Entry 6XBC (X-ray diffraction, 2.86 A resolution); this record covers chains B and D of the 4 polymer chains in the assembly.

# Chain B (and D)
Protein: Monooxigenase
From: Streptomyces sviceus ATCC 29083
Notes: chain D of this document is another copy of the same molecule, construct and numbering; everything in this record applies to it too
UniProt: B5HNG5 (B5HNG5_9ACTN); numbering as in UniProt (aligned over 1-425)
Sequence (425 residues; each row starts with the number of its first residue):
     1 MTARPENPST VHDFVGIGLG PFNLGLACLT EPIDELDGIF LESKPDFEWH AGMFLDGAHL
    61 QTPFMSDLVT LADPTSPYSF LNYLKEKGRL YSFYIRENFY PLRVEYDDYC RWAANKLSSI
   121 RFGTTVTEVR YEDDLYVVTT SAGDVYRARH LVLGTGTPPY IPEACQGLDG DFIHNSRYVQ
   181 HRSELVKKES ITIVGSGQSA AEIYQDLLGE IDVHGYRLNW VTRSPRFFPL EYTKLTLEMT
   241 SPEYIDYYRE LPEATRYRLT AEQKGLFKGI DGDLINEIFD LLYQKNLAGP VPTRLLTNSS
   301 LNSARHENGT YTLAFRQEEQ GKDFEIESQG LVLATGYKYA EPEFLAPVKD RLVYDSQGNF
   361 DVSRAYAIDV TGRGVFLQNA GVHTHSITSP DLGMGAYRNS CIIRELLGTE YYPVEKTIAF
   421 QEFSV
Unresolved in the structure: 1-9 (chain D: 1-11)
Ligand contacts: FAD (flavin-adenine dinucleotide): Ile17, Gly18, Leu19, Gly20, Pro21, Phe22, Asn23, Leu41, Glu42, Ser43, Lys44, Trp49, His50, Met53, Leu60, Gln61, Thr62, Arg103, Thr124, Thr125, Val126, Gly154, Thr155, Gly156, Thr157, Ser199, Tyr337, Phe344, Asn379, Pro390, Asp391, Leu392, Gly393
Reported in the primary citation:
  - binding site for flavin-adenine dinucleotide: Glu42, Ser43, Lys44, Trp49, His50, Gln61, Pro390, Leu392
  - specificity-determining residues: Leu237, Phe267, Asp391 (proposed by the authors, not directly observed)

# Chain B / chain D interface
Pairs across the interface (63; chain B residue first):
  Thr62(B) - Tyr94(D)
  Pro63(B) - Tyr94(D)
  Phe64(B) - Phe64(D)  hydrophobic
  Met65(B) - Tyr94(D)  hydrophobic
  Ser66(B) - Tyr94(D)
  Thr70(B) - Leu81(D)
  Thr70(B) - Leu90(D)
  Leu71(B) - Lys85(D)  hydrogen bond (backbone-side chain)
  Leu71(B) - Leu90(D)  hydrophobic
  Leu71(B) - Tyr91(D)
  Ala72(B) - Lys85(D)
  Pro74(B) - Pro74(D)
  Pro74(B) - Leu81(D)
  Pro74(B) - Asn82(D)
  Thr75(B) - Thr75(D)
  Thr75(B) - Ser76(D)
  Thr75(B) - Pro77(D)
  Thr75(B) - Asn82(D)
  Ser76(B) - Thr75(D)
  Leu81(B) - Thr70(D)
  Leu81(B) - Pro74(D)
  Asn82(B) - Pro74(D)
  Asn82(B) - Thr75(D)
  Lys85(B) - Leu71(D)  hydrogen bond (side chain-backbone)
  Lys85(B) - Ala72(D)
  Lys85(B) - Pro413(D)  hydrogen bond (side chain-backbone)
  Lys85(B) - Glu415(D)  salt bridge
  Leu90(B) - Thr70(D)
  Leu90(B) - Leu71(D)
  Tyr91(B) - Leu71(D)
  Tyr91(B) - Gly393(D)
  Tyr91(B) - Tyr397(D)
  Tyr91(B) - Glu415(D)
  Tyr91(B) - Ile418(D)  hydrophobic
  Ser92(B) - Ile418(D)
  Tyr94(B) - Thr62(D)
  Tyr94(B) - Pro63(D)
  Tyr94(B) - Met65(D)  hydrophobic
  Tyr94(B) - Ser66(D)
  Tyr94(B) - Gly393(D)
  Ile95(B) - Lys234(D)
  Ile95(B) - Leu237(D)
  Ile95(B) - Glu238(D)
  Arg96(B) - Lys234(D)  hydrogen bond (backbone-side chain)
  Glu97(B) - Phe99(D)
  Glu97(B) - Tyr100(D)  hydrogen bond
  Asn98(B) - Phe99(D)
  Phe99(B) - Glu97(D)
  Phe99(B) - Asn98(D)
  Phe99(B) - Phe99(D)  hydrophobic
  Tyr100(B) - Glu97(D)  hydrogen bond
  Lys234(B) - Ile95(D)
  Lys234(B) - Arg96(D)  hydrogen bond (side chain-backbone)
  Leu237(B) - Ile95(D)  hydrophobic
  Gly393(B) - Tyr91(D)
  Gly393(B) - Tyr94(D)
  Met394(B) - Tyr91(D)  hydrophobic
  Tyr397(B) - Tyr91(D)
  Pro413(B) - Lys85(D)  hydrogen bond (backbone-side chain)
  Glu415(B) - Lys85(D)  salt bridge
  Glu415(B) - Tyr91(D)
  Ile418(B) - Tyr91(D)  hydrophobic
  Ile418(B) - Ser92(D)
Also at the interface, not in a pair above, chain B (36 interface residues in all): Pro77, Ser79, Phe93, Glu238
Also at the interface, not in a pair above, chain D (38 interface residues in all): Ser79, Phe93, Met394, Ala396, Phe420

# Overview
36 residues of chain B and 38 residues of chain D are in contact; the contacts include 8 hydrogen bonds and 2
salt bridges. Polar pairs include Lys85(B)-Glu415(D), Leu71(B)-Lys85(D) and Lys85(B)-Pro413(D). The paper
reports a binding site for flavin-adenine dinucleotide at Glu42(B), Ser43(B) and Lys44(B) among others;
specificity determinants Leu237(B), Phe267(B) and Asp391(B).
Chain B and chain D are both Monooxigenase (Streptomyces sviceus ATCC 29083); the structure, Crystal structure
of Streptomyces sviceus SsDesB, was determined by X-ray diffraction.
